Entry 2D2N (X-ray diffraction, 3.20 A resolution); this record covers chains C and D of the 4 polymer chains in the assembly.

# Chain C
Molecule: Giant hemoglobin, B2(c) globin chain
From: Oligobrachia mashikoi
Reference sequence: Q7M418 (GLBC_OLIMA); residues 1-147 here correspond to UniProt positions 17-163 (UniProt number = residue number + 16)
Chain sequence (147 residues; row label = number of the first residue in the row):
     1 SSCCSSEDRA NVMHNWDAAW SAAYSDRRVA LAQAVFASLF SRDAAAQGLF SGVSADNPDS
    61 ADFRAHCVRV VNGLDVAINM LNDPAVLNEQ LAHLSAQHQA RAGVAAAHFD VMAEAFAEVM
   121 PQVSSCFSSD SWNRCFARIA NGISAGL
Not modelled in the structure: 1
UniProt features mapped onto this chain:
  - binding site (hydrogen sulfide): C67
  - binding site (heme b): H98
Disulfide bonds: C4-C135
Ion coordination: methyl mercury ion: F63, C67; heme Fe: H98 (together with oxygen molecule)
Ligand contacts:
  - heme (HEM): L49, F50, G52, V53, H66, R69, V70, G73, L74, L94, Q97, H98, R101, V104, H108, F109, M112, F136, A140, I143
  - heme / oxygen molecule: F36, L49, F50, G52, V53, H66, R69, V70, G73, L74, L94, Q97, H98, R101, V104, H108, F109, M112, F136, A140, I143
  - oxygen molecule (OXY): F36, F50, H66, V70, H98, M112

# Chain D
Molecule: Giant hemoglobin, B1(d) globin chain
From: Oligobrachia mashikoi
Reference sequence: Q5KSB7 (Q5KSB7_OLIMA); residues 1-145 here correspond to UniProt positions 17-161 (UniProt number = residue number + 16)
Chain sequence (145 residues; each row starts with the number of its first residue):
     1 ECCSRGDAEV VISEWDQVFN AAMAGSSESA VGVAIFDAFF ASSGVSPSMF PGGGDSNNPE
    61 FLAQVSRVVS GADIAINSLT NRATCDSLLS HLNAQHRAIS GVTGAAVTHL SQAISSVVAQ
   121 VLPSAHIDAW EYCMAYIAAG IGAGL
UniProt features mapped onto this chain:
  - binding site (heme b): H96
Disulfide bonds: C3-C133
Ion coordination: methyl mercury ion near C85 (its only coordinating residue here); heme Fe: H96 (together with oxygen molecule)
Ligand contacts:
  - heme (HEM): F39, V45, M49, F50, P51, Q64, R67, V68, G71, A72, L92, Q95, H96, I99, V102, A106, V107, L110, S111, I114, I141
  - heme / oxygen molecule: F36, F39, V45, M49, F50, P51, Q64, R67, V68, G71, A72, L92, Q95, H96, I99, V102, A106, V107, L110, S111, I114, I141
  - oxygen molecule (OXY): F36, F50, Q64, V68, H96
What the authors report for this chain:
  - binding site for methyl mercury ion: Y136

# Interface between chain C and chain D
Residue-residue contacts (4):
  S21(C) with A22(D)
  A23(C) with A22(D)
  Y24(C) with S26(D); S27(D)
Also at the interface, not in a pair above, chain C (4 interface residues in all): D26
Also at the interface, not in a pair above, chain D (4 interface residues in all): M23

# Summary
The chain C/chain D interface involves 4 residues from each chain. Chain C binds heme, oxygen molecule and
heme / oxygen molecule. Ligands of chain D: heme, oxygen molecule and heme / oxygen molecule. The paper
reports a binding site for methyl mercury ion at Y136(D).
Here chain C is Giant hemoglobin, B2(c) globin chain and chain D is Giant hemoglobin, B1(d) globin chain, both
from Oligobrachia mashikoi. Entry 2D2N (Structure of an extracellular giant hemoglobin of the gutless beard
worm Oligobrachia mashikoi) was determined by X-ray diffraction (same publication as 2D2M).
